Entry 1Z01 (X-ray diffraction, 1.80 A resolution); this record covers chains A and C of the 3 polymer chains in the assembly.

# Chain A (and C)
Name: 2-oxo-1,2-dihydroquinoline 8-monooxygenase, oxygenase component
Organism: Pseudomonas putida
Notes: EC 1.14.13.61; chain C of this document is another copy of the same molecule, construct and numbering; everything in this record applies to it too
Reference sequence: O05935 (O05935_PSEPU); residue numbers follow UniProt; this construct covers 1-446
Amino-acid sequence (446 residues; each row starts with the number of its first residue):
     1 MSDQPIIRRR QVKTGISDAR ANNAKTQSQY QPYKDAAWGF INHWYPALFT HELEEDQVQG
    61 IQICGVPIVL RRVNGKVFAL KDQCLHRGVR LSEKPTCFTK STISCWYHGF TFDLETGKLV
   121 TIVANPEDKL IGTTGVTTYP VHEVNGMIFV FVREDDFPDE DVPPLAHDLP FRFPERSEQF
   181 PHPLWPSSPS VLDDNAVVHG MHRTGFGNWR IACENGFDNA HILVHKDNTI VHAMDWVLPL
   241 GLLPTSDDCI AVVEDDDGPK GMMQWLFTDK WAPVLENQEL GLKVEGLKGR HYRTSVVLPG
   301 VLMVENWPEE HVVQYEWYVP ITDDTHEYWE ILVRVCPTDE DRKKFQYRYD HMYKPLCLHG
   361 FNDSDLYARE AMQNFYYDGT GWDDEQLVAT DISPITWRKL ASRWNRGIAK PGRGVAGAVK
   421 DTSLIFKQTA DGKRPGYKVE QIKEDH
Unresolved in the structure: 1-15, 443-446
Ion coordination: 2Fe-2S cluster Fe: Cys-84, His-86, Cys-105, His-108; Fe ion: His-221, His-225, Asp-365
Residues lining bound ligands: 2Fe-2S cluster (FES): Cys-84, His-86, Arg-87, Gly-88, Val-89, Cys-105, Tyr-107, His-108, Gly-109, Phe-110
From the paper describing this entry:
  - 2Fe-2S cluster coordination: His-86, Cys-105, His-108
  - contacts within the chain: Asp-218/His-221

# Chain A / chain C interface
Contacting residue pairs (96; chain A residue first):
  Ser-17(A) / Leu-130(C)
  Ser-17(A) / Thr-133(C)  hydrogen bond
  Ser-17(A) / Thr-134(C)
  Ala-19(A) / Lys-129(C)
  Ala-19(A) / Leu-130(C)  hydrophobic
  Ala-19(A) / Thr-133(C)
  Arg-20(A) / Leu-130(C)
  Phe-206(A) / Ser-423(C)
  Phe-206(A) / Leu-424(C)
  Phe-206(A) / Lys-427(C)
  Gly-207(A) / Ser-423(C)
  Ile-211(A) / Arg-87(C)
  Glu-214(A) / Arg-87(C)  salt bridge
  Asn-215(A) / Tyr-107(C)  hydrogen bond
  Asp-218(A) / His-108(C)  salt bridge
  Ala-220(A) / Tyr-107(C)
  Ala-220(A) / His-108(C)
  His-221(A) / Tyr-107(C)
  His-221(A) / His-108(C)
  Leu-223(A) / Gly-109(C)
  Leu-223(A) / Val-123(C)  hydrophobic
  Val-224(A) / Trp-106(C)
  Val-224(A) / Tyr-107(C)  hydrophobic
  Asp-227(A) / Lys-94(C)  salt bridge
  Leu-240(A) / Val-123(C)
  Leu-240(A) / Ala-124(C)
  Gly-241(A) / Ala-124(C)
  Leu-243(A) / Ala-124(C)
  Leu-243(A) / Asn-125(C)
  Val-274(A) / Ala-124(C)
  Asn-277(A) / Thr-121(C)  hydrogen bond
  Asn-277(A) / Ile-122(C)
  Asn-277(A) / Val-123(C)
  Asn-277(A) / Pro-126(C)
  Glu-279(A) / Val-120(C)
  Glu-279(A) / Thr-121(C)
  Leu-280(A) / Phe-98(C)  hydrophobic
  Leu-280(A) / Thr-99(C)
  Leu-280(A) / Thr-111(C)
  Leu-280(A) / Thr-121(C)
  Leu-282(A) / Phe-98(C)  hydrophobic
  Asp-324(A) / Thr-422(C)
  Asp-324(A) / Ser-423(C)  hydrogen bond (backbone-side chain)
  Thr-325(A) / Ser-423(C)
  Ala-368(A) / Trp-106(C)  hydrophobic
  Ala-368(A) / Tyr-107(C)
  Glu-370(A) / Leu-424(C)
  Glu-370(A) / Lys-427(C)  salt bridge
  Ala-371(A) / Val-89(C)
  Ala-371(A) / Glu-93(C)
  Ala-371(A) / Trp-106(C)  hydrophobic
  Met-372(A) / Arg-87(C)
  Met-372(A) / Val-89(C)  hydrophobic
  Met-372(A) / Tyr-107(C)
  Asn-374(A) / Gly-414(C)
  Asn-374(A) / Val-415(C)
  Asn-374(A) / Ala-416(C)
  Phe-375(A) / Gln-83(C)
  Phe-375(A) / Arg-87(C)
  Phe-375(A) / Gly-88(C)
  Phe-375(A) / Gly-414(C)
  Tyr-376(A) / Arg-87(C)  hydrogen bond
  Asp-378(A) / Arg-413(C)
  Asp-378(A) / Gly-414(C)  hydrogen bond (side chain-backbone)
  Asp-378(A) / Ala-418(C)
  Asp-378(A) / Val-419(C)
  Thr-380(A) / Arg-413(C)
  Thr-380(A) / Gly-414(C)  hydrogen bond (side chain-backbone)
  Glu-385(A) / His-86(C)
  Glu-385(A) / Arg-87(C)  salt bridge
  Gln-386(A) / Leu-85(C)
  Gln-386(A) / His-86(C)  hydrogen bond (backbone-backbone)
  Gln-386(A) / Phe-110(C)
  Gln-386(A) / Thr-134(C)
  Leu-387(A) / His-86(C)
  Leu-387(A) / Arg-87(C)
  Val-388(A) / Phe-110(C)  hydrophobic
  Val-388(A) / Asp-128(C)
  Val-388(A) / Leu-130(C)  hydrophobic
  Ala-389(A) / Asn-125(C)
  Ala-389(A) / Asp-128(C)  hydrogen bond (backbone-side chain)
  Asp-391(A) / His-86(C)  salt bridge
  Arg-398(A) / Arg-87(C)
  Lys-420(A) / Asp-421(C)
  Lys-420(A) / Phe-426(C)
  Ile-425(A) / Phe-426(C)  hydrophobic
  Phe-426(A) / Phe-426(C)  hydrophobic
  Thr-429(A) / Phe-426(C)
  Thr-429(A) / Thr-429(C)
  Thr-429(A) / Ala-430(C)
  Gly-432(A) / Ala-430(C)
  Lys-433(A) / Ala-430(C)
  Arg-434(A) / Lys-427(C)
  Arg-434(A) / Ala-430(C)
  Arg-434(A) / Asp-431(C)  salt bridge
  Pro-435(A) / Ser-423(C)
Also at the interface, not in a pair above, chain A (56 interface residues in all): Glu-276, Arg-369, Gln-373, Tyr-377, Asp-384, Thr-390, Pro-394, Asp-421
Also at the interface, not in a pair above, chain C (44 interface residues in all): Ser-104

# Overview
56 residues of chain A face 44 of chain C across their interface; the contacts include 9 hydrogen bonds and 7
salt bridges. Polar pairs include Glu-214(A)/Arg-87(C), Asp-218(A)/His-108(C) and Asp-227(A)/Lys-94(C). Bound
to chain A: 2Fe-2S cluster. The paper reports 2Fe-2S cluster coordination by His-86(A), Cys-105(A) and
His-108(A); contacts within the chain involving Asp-218(A) and His-221(A).
Both chains are 2-oxo-1,2-dihydroquinoline 8-monooxygenase, oxygenase component (Pseudomonas putida). Entry
1Z01 (2-Oxoquinoline 8-Monooxygenase Component: Active site Modulation by Rieske-[2fe-2S] Center
Oxidation/Reduction) was determined by X-ray diffraction together with 1Z02 and 1Z03 from the same study.
